PDB entry 8D96 | electron microscopy, 3.35 A resolution | chains C and F of the 4 polymer chains in the assembly

[Chain C]
Molecule: DNA polymerase alpha catalytic subunit
From: Homo sapiens
Notes: EC 2.7.7.7
UniProt: P09884 (DPOLA_HUMAN); residue numbers follow UniProt; this construct covers 1-1462
Chain sequence (1462 residues; numbered 1 to 1462; the number before each row is that of its first residue):
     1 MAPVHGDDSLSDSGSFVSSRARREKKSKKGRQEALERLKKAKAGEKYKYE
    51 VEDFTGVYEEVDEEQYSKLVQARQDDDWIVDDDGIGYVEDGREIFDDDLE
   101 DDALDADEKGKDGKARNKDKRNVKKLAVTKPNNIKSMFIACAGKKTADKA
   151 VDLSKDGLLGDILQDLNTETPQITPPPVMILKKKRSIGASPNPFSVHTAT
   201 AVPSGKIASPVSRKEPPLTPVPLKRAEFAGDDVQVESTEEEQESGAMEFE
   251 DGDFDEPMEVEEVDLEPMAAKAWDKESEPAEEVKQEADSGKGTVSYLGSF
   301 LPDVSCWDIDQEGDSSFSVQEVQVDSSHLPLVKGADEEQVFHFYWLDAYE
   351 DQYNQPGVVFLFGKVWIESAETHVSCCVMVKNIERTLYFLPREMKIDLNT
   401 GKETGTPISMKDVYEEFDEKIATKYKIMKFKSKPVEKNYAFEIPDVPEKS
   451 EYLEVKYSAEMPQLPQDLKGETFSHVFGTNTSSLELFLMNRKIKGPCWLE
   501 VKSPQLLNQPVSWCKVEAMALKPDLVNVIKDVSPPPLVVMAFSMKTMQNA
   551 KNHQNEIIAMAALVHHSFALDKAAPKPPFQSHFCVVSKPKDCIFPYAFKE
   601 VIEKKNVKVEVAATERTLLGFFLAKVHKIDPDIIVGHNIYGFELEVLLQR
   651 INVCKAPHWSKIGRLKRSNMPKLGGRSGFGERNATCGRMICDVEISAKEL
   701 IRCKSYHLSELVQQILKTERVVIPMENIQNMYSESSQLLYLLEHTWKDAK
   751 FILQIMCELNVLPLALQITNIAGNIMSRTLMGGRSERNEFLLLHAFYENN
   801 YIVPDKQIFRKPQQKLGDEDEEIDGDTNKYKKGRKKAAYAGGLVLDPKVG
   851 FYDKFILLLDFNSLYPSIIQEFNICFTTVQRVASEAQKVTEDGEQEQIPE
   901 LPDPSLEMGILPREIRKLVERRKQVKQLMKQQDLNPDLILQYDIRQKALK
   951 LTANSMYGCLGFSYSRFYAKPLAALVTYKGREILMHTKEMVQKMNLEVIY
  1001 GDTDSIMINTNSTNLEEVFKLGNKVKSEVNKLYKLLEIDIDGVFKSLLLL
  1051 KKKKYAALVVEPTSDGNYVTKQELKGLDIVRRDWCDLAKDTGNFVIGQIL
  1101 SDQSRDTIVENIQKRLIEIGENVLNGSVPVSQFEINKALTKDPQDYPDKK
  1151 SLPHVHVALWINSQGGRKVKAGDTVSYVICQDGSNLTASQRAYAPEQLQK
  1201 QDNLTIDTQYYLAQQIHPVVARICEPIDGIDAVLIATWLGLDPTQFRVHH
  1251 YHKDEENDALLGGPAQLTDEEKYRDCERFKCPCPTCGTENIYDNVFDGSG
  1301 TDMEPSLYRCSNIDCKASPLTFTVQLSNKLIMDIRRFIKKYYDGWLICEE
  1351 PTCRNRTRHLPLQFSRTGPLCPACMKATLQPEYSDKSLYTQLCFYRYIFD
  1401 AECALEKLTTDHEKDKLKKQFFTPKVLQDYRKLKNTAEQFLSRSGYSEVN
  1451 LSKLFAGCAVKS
Unresolved in the structure: 1-337, 674-677, 809-836, 883-895, 1252-1462
Swiss-Prot annotation at these positions:
  - zinc finger: Cys1283 to Ser1318 (CysA-type)
  - motif: Cys1348 to Cys1374 (CysB motif)
  - binding site (Zn(2+)): Cys1283, Cys1286, Cys1310, Cys1315, Cys1348, Cys1353, Cys1371, Cys1374
  - site: Lys124, Lys125 (Cleavage)
  - modified residue: Thr174 (Phosphothreonine), Ser186 (Phosphoserine), Ser190 (Phosphoserine), Ser209 (Phosphoserine), Lys224 (N6-acetyllysine), Thr406 (Phosphothreonine), Lys970 (N6-succinyllysine)
  - natural variant: Ile79 (I79S: In VEODS), Gly110 (G110R: In VEODS), Pro1381 (P1381L: In VEODS)
Residues lining bound ligands: 2'-deoxyadenosine 5'-triphosphate (DTP): Asp860, Phe861, Asn862, Ser863, Leu864, Tyr865, Pro866, Arg922, Lys950, Leu951, Asn954, Tyr957, Asp1004

[Chain F]
Molecule: 22-nt DNA strand
Sequence (22 nucleotides; numbered 1 to 22; the number before each row is that of its first residue):
     1 ATAATGGTCGTGCCGCCAATAA
Unresolved in the structure: 1-3

[How chain C and chain F interact]
Residue-residue contacts (35; chain C residue first):
  Gly783(C) with DT5(F), phosphate contact
  Arg784(C) with DT5(F), hydrogen bond to the phosphate
  Ser785(C) with DT5(F), hydrogen bond to the phosphate
  Ala837(C) with DG7(F), phosphate contact; DT8(F), phosphate contact
  Ala838(C) with DG7(F), hydrogen bond to the phosphate
  Tyr839(C) with DG6(F), sugar contact; DG7(F), phosphate contact; DT8(F), phosphate contact
  Ala840(C) with DT8(F), phosphate contact
  Gly841(C) with DG7(F), hydrogen bond to the phosphate; DT8(F), hydrogen bond to the phosphate
  Gly842(C) with DT8(F), sugar contact
  Val844(C) with DT8(F), phosphate contact; DC9(F), phosphate contact
  Leu951(C) with DT5(F), base contact
  Ser955(C) with DT5(F), base contact
  Tyr957(C) with DG6(F), base contact
  Gly958(C) with DT5(F), base contact; DG6(F), sugar contact
  Gly961(C) with DG6(F), sugar contact
  Phe962(C) with DA4(F), sugar contact; DT5(F), phosphate contact; DG6(F), phosphate contact
  Tyr964(C) with DA4(F), base contact
  Lys1051(C) with DG10(F), sugar contact; DT11(F), phosphate contact
  Lys1052(C) with DC9(F), salt bridge to the phosphate
  Lys1053(C) with DT8(F), base contact
  Lys1054(C) with DG10(F), hydrogen bond to the phosphate; DT11(F), salt bridge to the phosphate
  Arg1081(C) with DG10(F), base contact
  Gln1214(C) with DC13(F), phosphate contact
  Arg1222(C) with DT11(F), hydrogen bond to the phosphate; DG12(F), salt bridge to the phosphate
Also at the interface, not in a pair above, chain C (29 interface residues in all): Asn954, Cys959, Ser1151, Ser1189, Pro1218
Also at the interface, not in a pair above, chain F (11 interface residues in all): DC14

[Overview]
29 residues of chain C face 11 of chain F across their interface; the contacts include 7 hydrogen bonds and 3
salt bridges. Polar contacts include Arg784(C)-DT5(F), Ser785(C)-DT5(F) and Ala838(C)-DG7(F). Ligands of chain
C: 2'-deoxyadenosine 5'-triphosphate. From UniProt: 8 Zn2+-binding residues on chain C.
Chain C is DNA polymerase alpha catalytic subunit (Homo sapiens) and chain F is a 22-nt DNA strand; the
structure, Human DNA polymerase alpha/primase elongation complex I bound to primer/template, was determined by
electron microscopy, deposited together with 8D9D.
